PDB entry 5LMS | electron microscopy, 5.10 A resolution (low resolution: residue-level contacts below are approximate; hydrogen-bond / salt-bridge calls are withheld) | chains A and P of the 25 polymer chains in the assembly

== Chain A ==
Molecule: 16S rRNA
Source organism: Thermus thermophilus HB8
Sequence (1522 nucleotides; row label = number of the first residue in the row; note: 44 numbers in that range are skipped by the numbering (no residue carries them; nothing is unmodelled there); a row labelled like 189A-189L holds insertion residues (189A, then the next letters in order); numbering starts at 0):
     0 UUUGUUGGAGAGUUUGAUCCUGGCUCAGGGUGAACGCUGGCGGCGUGCCU
    50 AAGACAUGCAAGUCGUGCGGGCCG
    76 CGGGGUUUU
    88 ACUCCG
    96 UGGUCAGCGGCGGACGGGUGAGUAACGCGUGGGU
  129A G
   130 ACCUACCCGGAAGAGGGGGACAACCCGGGGAAACUCGGGCUAAUCCCCCA
   180 UGUGGACCCG
189A-189L CCCCUUGGGGUG
   190 UGUCCAAAGGGCUUU
   216 GCCCGCUUCCGGAUGGGCCCGCGUCCCAUCAGCUAGUUGGUGGGGUAAUG
   266 GCCCACCAAGGCGACGACGGGUAGCCGGUCUGAGAGGAUGGCCGGCCACA
   316 GGGGCACUGAGACACGGGCCCCACUCCUACGGGAGGCAGCAGUUAGGAAU
   366 CUUCCGCAAUGGGCGCAAGCCUGACGGAGCGACGCCGCUUGGAGGAAGAA
   416 GCCCUUCGGGGUGUAAACUCCUGA
   441 ACCCGGGACGAAACCCCC
   460 GA
   470 CGAGGGGA
   479 CUGACGGUACCGGGGUAA
   498 UAGCGCCGGCCAACUCCGUGCCAGCAGCCGCGGUAAUACGGAGGGCGCGA
   548 GCGUUACCCGGAUUCACUGGGCGUAAAGGGCGUGUAGGCGGCCUGGGGCG
   598 UCCCAUGUGAAAGACCACGGCUCAACCGUGGGGGAGCGUGGGAUACGCUC
   648 AGGCUAGACGGUGGGAGAGGGUGGUGGAAUUCCCGGAGUAGCGGUGAAAU
   698 GCGCAGAUACCGGGAGGAACGCCGAUGGCGAAGGCAGCCACCUGGUCCAC
   748 CCGUGACGCUGAGGCGCGAAAGCGUGGGGAGCAAACCGGAUUAGAUACCC
   798 GGGUAGUCCACGCCCUAAACGAUGCGCGCUAGGUCUCUGGGUCU
   848 CCUGGGGGCCGAAGCUAACGCGUUAAGCGCGCCGCCUGGGGAGUACGGCC
   898 GCAAGGCUGAAACUCAAAGGAAUUGACGGGGGCCCGCACAAGCGGUGGAG
   948 CAUGUGGUUUAAUUCGAAGCAACGCGAAGAACCUUACCAGGCCUUGACAU
   998 GCUA
 1001A G
  1002 GGAACCCGGGUGAAAGCCUGGGGUGCCCC
1030A-1030D GCGA
  1031 GGGGAGCCCUAGCACAGGUGCUGCAUGGCCGUCGUCAGCUCGUGCCGUGA
  1081 GGUGUUGGGUUAAGUCCCGCAACGAGCGCAACCCCCGCCGUUAGUUGCCA
  1131 GCGGUUCGGCCGGGCACUCUAACGGGACUGCCCGCG
  1168 AAAGCGGGAGGAAGGAGGGGACGACGUCUGGUCAGCAUGGCCCUUACGGC
  1218 CUGGGCGACACACGUGCUACAAUGCCCACUACAAAGCGAUGCCACCCGGC
  1268 AACGGGGAGCUAAUCGCAAAAAGGUGGGCCCAGUUCGGAUUGGGGUCUGC
  1318 AACCCGACCCCAUGAAGCCGGAAUCGCUAGUAAUCGCGGAUCAGCC
 1363A A
  1364 UGCCGCGGUGAAUACGUUCCCGGGCCUUGUACACACCGCCCGUCACGCCA
  1414 UGGGAGCGGGCUCUACCCGAAGUCGCCGG
1442A-1442B GA
  1443 GCCUA
  1452 C
  1456 GGGCAGGCGCCGAGGGUAGGGCCCGUGACUGGGGCGAAGUCGUAACAAGG
  1506 UAGCUGUACCGGAAGGUGCGGCUGGAUCACCUCCUUUCU
Disordered / not traced: 0-4, 1533, 1543-1544

== Chain P ==
Name: 30S ribosomal protein S16
Source organism: Thermus thermophilus (strain HB8 / ATCC 27634 / DSM 579)
Reference sequence: Q5SJH3 (RS16_THET8); numbering as in UniProt (aligned over 1-88)
Amino-acid sequence (88 residues; numbered 1 to 88; the number before each row is that of its first residue):
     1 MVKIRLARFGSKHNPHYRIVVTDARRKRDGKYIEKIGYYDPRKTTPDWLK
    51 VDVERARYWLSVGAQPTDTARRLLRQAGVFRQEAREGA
Disordered / not traced: 84-88

== How chain A and chain P interact ==
Contacting residue pairs - 87 pairs, chain A then chain P:
  C43(A) - Ser11(P)
  C43(A) - Lys12(P)
  C43(A) - His13(P)
  G44(A) - Lys12(P)
  C110(A) - Arg25(P)
  C110(A) - Arg26(P)
  G111(A) - Arg26(P)
  G112(A) - Lys27(P)
  A134(A) - Met1(P)
  A134(A) - Arg25(P)
  C135(A) - Met1(P)
  C136(A) - Met1(P)
  C136(A) - Gly63(P)
  C136(A) - Gln65(P)
  C137(A) - Ser61(P)
  C137(A) - Val62(P)
  C137(A) - Gly63(P)
  C137(A) - Gln65(P)
  G227(A) - Val62(P)
  A228(A) - Val62(P)
  U229(A) - Ile33(P)
  G230(A) - Arg25(P)
  G230(A) - Arg26(P)
  G230(A) - Lys31(P)
  G231(A) - Arg26(P)
  G309(A) - Lys27(P)
  G309(A) - Gly30(P)
  G310(A) - Lys27(P)
  G310(A) - Lys31(P)
  C311(A) - Arg26(P)
  U375(A) - Leu6(P)
  U375(A) - Tyr17(P)
  U375(A) - Arg28(P)
  U375(A) - Thr69(P)
  G376(A) - Arg5(P)
  G376(A) - Leu6(P)
  G376(A) - Arg28(P)
  G376(A) - Thr67(P)
  G376(A) - Thr69(P)
  G377(A) - Lys3(P)
  G377(A) - Arg5(P)
  G377(A) - Ala24(P)
  G378(A) - Ala24(P)
  C390(A) - Arg28(P)
  G391(A) - Arg8(P)
  G391(A) - Arg28(P)
  G392(A) - Arg8(P)
  G392(A) - Lys12(P)
  G392(A) - His13(P)
  A393(A) - His13(P)
  C449(A) - Arg42(P)
  G450(A) - Pro41(P)
  G450(A) - Lys43(P)
  A452(A) - Lys43(P)
  A452(A) - Arg72(P)
  A453(A) - Asp68(P)
  A453(A) - Thr69(P)
  A453(A) - Arg72(P)
  C454(A) - Asp68(P)
  C454(A) - Arg75(P)
  G471(A) - Gln82(P)
  A472(A) - Arg75(P)
  A472(A) - Phe80(P)
  A472(A) - Arg81(P)
  A472(A) - Gln82(P)
  G473(A) - Arg75(P)
  G473(A) - Arg81(P)
  G474(A) - Arg81(P)
  C483(A) - His13(P)
  A608(A) - Phe9(P)
  A608(A) - Arg18(P)
  A608(A) - Tyr32(P)
  A609(A) - Phe9(P)
  A609(A) - Arg18(P)
  G616(A) - Thr45(P)
  G617(A) - Thr44(P)
  C618(A) - Arg42(P)
  C623(A) - Ser11(P)
  C624(A) - Phe9(P)
  C624(A) - Gly10(P)
  C624(A) - Ser11(P)
  C624(A) - Asn14(P)
  G625(A) - Phe9(P)
  G625(A) - His16(P)
  U626(A) - Arg18(P)
  U626(A) - Tyr38(P)
  G627(A) - Lys35(P)
Interface residues without a listed pair, chain A (49 interface residues in all): U45, A374, A451, A607
Interface residues without a listed pair, chain P (48 interface residues in all): Val2, Pro15, Asp23, Asp29, Tyr39, Trp59

== In short ==
The interface between chain A and chain P involves 49 residues on one side and 48 on the other.
Here chain A is 16S rRNA (Thermus thermophilus HB8) and chain P is 30S ribosomal protein S16 (Thermus
thermophilus (strain HB8 / ATCC 27634 / DSM 579)). Entry 5LMS (Structure of bacterial 30S-IF1-IF3-mRNA-tRNA
translation pre-initiation complex(state-2C)) was determined by electron microscopy (same publication as 5LMN,
5LMO, 5LMP, 5LMQ, 5LMR, 5LMT, 5LMU and 5LMV).
